8KD7 - chains T and Y of the 16 polymer chains in the assembly; structure by electron microscopy, 3.09 A resolution.

Chain T:
Name: Histone H4
Organism: Xenopus laevis
UniProtKB: P62799 (H4_XENLA); residues 1-102 here correspond to UniProt positions 2-103 (UniProt number = residue number + 1)
Sequence (102 residues; row label = number of the first residue in the row):
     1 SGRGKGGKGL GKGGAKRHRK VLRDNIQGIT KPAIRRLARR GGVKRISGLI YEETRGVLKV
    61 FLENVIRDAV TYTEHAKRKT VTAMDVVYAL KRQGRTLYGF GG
Not modelled in the structure: 1-21, 101-102
Curated features (UniProtKB/Swiss-Prot):
  - DNA-binding region: Lys16 to Lys20
  - modified residue: Ser1 (N-acetylserine), Arg3 (Asymmetric dimethylarginine), Lys5 (N6-(2-hydroxyisobutyryl)lysine), Lys8 (N6-(2-hydroxyisobutyryl)lysine), Lys12 (N6-(2-hydroxyisobutyryl)lysine), Lys16 (N6-(2-hydroxyisobutyryl)lysine), Lys20 (N6,N6,N6-trimethyllysine), Lys31 (N6-(2-hydroxyisobutyryl)lysine), Lys44 (N6-(2-hydroxyisobutyryl)lysine), Ser47 (Phosphoserine), Tyr51 (Phosphotyrosine), Lys59 (N6-(2-hydroxyisobutyryl)lysine), Lys77 (N6-(2-hydroxyisobutyryl)lysine), Lys79 (N6-(2-hydroxyisobutyryl)lysine), Tyr88 (Phosphotyrosine), Lys91 (N6-(2-hydroxyisobutyryl)lysine)
  - cross-link (Glycyl lysine isopeptide (Lys-Gly)): Lys31 (interchain with G-Cter in UFM1), Lys91 (interchain with G-Cter in ubiquitin)

Chain Y:
Molecule: 167bp DNA
Sequence (167 nucleotides; each row starts with the number of its first residue; numbers below 1 keep their minus sign (DC-73 is residue -73)):
   -73 CTGGAGAATC CCGGTGCCGA GGCCGCTCAA TTGGTCGTAG ACAGCTCTAG CACCGCTTAA
   -13 ACGCACGTAC GCGCTGTCCC CCGCGTTTTA ACCGCCAAGG GGATTACTCC CTAGTCTCCA
    47 GGCACGTGTC AGATATATAC ATCCTGTTCT AGAGCGGCCG CCACCGC
Not modelled in the structure: -73, 80-93

Interface between chain T and chain Y:
Pairs across the interface (12):
  Arg35(T) with DC8(Y), salt bridge to the phosphate
  Arg45(T) with DC7(Y), phosphate contact; DC8(Y), phosphate contact
  Ile46(T) with DC7(Y), sugar contact; DC8(Y), hydrogen bond to the phosphate
  Ser47(T) with DC7(Y), phosphate contact
  Gly48(T) with DC7(Y), hydrogen bond to the phosphate
  Arg78(T) with DG28(Y), phosphate contact
  Lys79(T) with DG27(Y), salt bridge to the phosphate; DG28(Y), hydrogen bond to the phosphate
  Thr80(T) with DG27(Y), phosphate contact; DG28(Y), hydrogen bond to the phosphate
Also at the interface, not in a pair above, chain T (13 interface residues in all): Arg39, Lys44, Leu49, Tyr51, Lys77
Also at the interface, not in a pair above, chain Y (5 interface residues in all): DA29

Summary:
The interface between chain T and chain Y involves 13 residues on one side and 5 on the other; the contacts
include 4 hydrogen bonds and 2 salt bridges. Polar contacts include Ile46(T)-DC8(Y), Gly48(T)-DC7(Y) and
Lys79(T)-DG28(Y).
Here chain T is Histone H4 (Xenopus laevis) and chain Y is 167bp DNA. Entry 8KD7 (Rpd3S in complex with
nucleosome with H3K36MLA modification and 167bp DNA) was determined by electron microscopy, deposited together
with 8KC7, 8KD2, 8KD3, 8KD4, 8KD5 and 8KD6.
